8SHJ - chain A; structure by X-ray diffraction, 2.21 A resolution.

== Chain A ==
Molecule: WD repeat-containing protein 91
Organism: Homo sapiens
Notes: fragment: WD repeat domains; engineered mutation(s): 15-residue deletion within the WD3 domain
UniProt: A4D1P6 (WDR91_HUMAN); aligned to UniProt positions 392-732 over residues 392-732 (the alignment contains insertions or deletions, so no single offset holds)
Chain sequence (359 residues; each row starts with the number of its first residue):
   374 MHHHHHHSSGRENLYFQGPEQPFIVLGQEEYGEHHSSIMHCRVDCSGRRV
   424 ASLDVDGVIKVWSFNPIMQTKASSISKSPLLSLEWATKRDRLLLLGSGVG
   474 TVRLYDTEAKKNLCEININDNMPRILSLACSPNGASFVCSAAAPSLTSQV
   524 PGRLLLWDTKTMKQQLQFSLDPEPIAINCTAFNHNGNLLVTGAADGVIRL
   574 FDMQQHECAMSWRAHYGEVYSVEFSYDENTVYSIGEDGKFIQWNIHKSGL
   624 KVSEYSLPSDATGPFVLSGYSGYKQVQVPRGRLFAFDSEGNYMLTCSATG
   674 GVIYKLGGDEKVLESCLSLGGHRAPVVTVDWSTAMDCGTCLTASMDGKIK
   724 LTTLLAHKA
Unresolved in the structure: 374-393, 682-683, 730-732
Construct notes: initiating methionine (374); expression tag (375-391)
Ligand contacts: ZI8 (N-[3-(4-chlorophenyl)oxetan-3-yl]-4-[(3S)-3-hydroxypyrrolidin-1-yl]benzamide): A459, R462, L465, L467, L477, L486, C487, C503, T532, K533, T534, M535
Reported in the primary citation:
  - binding site for ZI8: A459, R462, L465, L467, L477, C487, C503, T532, M535
  - conformationally variable residues (loop rearrangement): T532 to T534

== Overview ==
Chain A binds compound ZI8. The paper reports a binding site for ZI8 at A459, R462 and L465 among others;
conformational variability at T532.
Chain A is WD repeat-containing protein 91 (Homo sapiens); the structure, Crystal structure of the WD-repeat
domain of human WDR91 in complex with MR45279, was determined by X-ray diffraction (same publication as 8T55
and 6VYC).
